Entry 9QR1 (X-ray diffraction, 0.98 A resolution); this record covers chains A and C of the 6 polymer chains in the assembly.

[Chain A]
Molecule: Methyl-coenzyme M reductase subunit alpha
Source organism: Candidatus Methanoperedens sp. BLZ2
Notes: EC 2.8.4.1
Reference sequence: A0A6A2FLY3 (A0A6A2FLY3_9EURY); residue numbers follow UniProt; this construct covers 1-562
Sequence (562 residues; each row starts with the number of its first residue):
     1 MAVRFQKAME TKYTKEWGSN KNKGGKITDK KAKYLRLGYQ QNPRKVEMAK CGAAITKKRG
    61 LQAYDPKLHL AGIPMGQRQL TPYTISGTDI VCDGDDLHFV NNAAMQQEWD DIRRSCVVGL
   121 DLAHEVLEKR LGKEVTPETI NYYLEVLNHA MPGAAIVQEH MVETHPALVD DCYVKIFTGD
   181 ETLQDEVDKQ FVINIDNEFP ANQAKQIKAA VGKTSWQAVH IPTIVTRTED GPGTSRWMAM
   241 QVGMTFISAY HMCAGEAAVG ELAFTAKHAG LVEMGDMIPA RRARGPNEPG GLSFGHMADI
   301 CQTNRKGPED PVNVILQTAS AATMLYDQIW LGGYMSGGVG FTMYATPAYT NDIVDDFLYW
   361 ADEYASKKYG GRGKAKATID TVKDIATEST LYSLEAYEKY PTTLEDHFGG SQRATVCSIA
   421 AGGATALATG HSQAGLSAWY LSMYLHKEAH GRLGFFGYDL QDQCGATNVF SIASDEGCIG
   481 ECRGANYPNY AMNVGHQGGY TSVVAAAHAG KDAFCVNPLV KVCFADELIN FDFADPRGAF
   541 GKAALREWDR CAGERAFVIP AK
Disordered / not traced: 1, 562
Modified positions: Cys-51 (S-hydroxycysteine; CSO); His-268 (N1-methylated histidine; MHS); Arg-282 (5-methyl-arginine; AGM); Trp-439 (6-hydroxytryptophan; TRX); Gly-457 (thioglycin; GL3); Asp-462 (didehydroaspartate; DYA); Cys-464 (S-methylcysteine; SMC)
Bound ions: factor 430 Ni: Gln-158 (together with 1-thioethanesulfonic acid); Na+: Arg-227, Glu-229 (shared with 2 residues of chain D)
Residues lining bound ligands:
  - 1-thioethanesulfonic acid (COM): Tyr-344, Phe-455, Phe-456, Gly-457
  - factor 430 (F43), molecule 1: Ala-155, Ile-156, Val-157, Gln-158, Met-161, Val-162, Met-240, Gln-241, Met-244, Ile-247, Ala-254, Gly-255
  - factor 430 (F43), molecule 2: Gly-337, Gly-338, Val-339, Gly-340, Phe-341, Thr-342, Met-343, Tyr-344, Phe-408, Gly-409, Gln-412, Gly-454, Phe-455
  - Coenzyme B (TP7), molecule 1: Arg-236, Lys-267, His-268
  - Coenzyme B (TP7), molecule 2: Arg-281, Arg-282, Leu-331, Met-335, Ser-336, Phe-341, Phe-455, Met-492, Asn-493, Val-494

[Chain C]
Molecule: coenzyme-B sulfoethylthiotransferase
Source organism: Candidatus Methanoperedens sp. BLZ2
Notes: EC 2.8.4.1
Reference sequence: A0A5E4HJB0 (A0A5E4HJB0_UNCAX); residue numbers follow UniProt; this construct covers 1-249
Sequence (249 residues; numbered 1 to 249; the number before each row is that of its first residue):
     1 MAYKPQYYPG STSVAKNRRK FMSDDVEKMR DISDEDLTAL LGHRAPGSDY PSTHPPLSEI
    61 GEPACPVREV VEPTPGAAAG DRMRYVQFAD SMYNGPAVPY WRSYHAAINF RGVDPGTLSG
   121 RQVNEMRERD MEEYAKRQSE TEITDWGLAG MRGCTVHGHS LRLQEDGVMF DMLDRRRLEG
   181 GVIVSDKDQV GVPIDRKVNL GKPMSEAEAA KRTTIYRVDN VAFRSDKEVI EHVQRVWELR
   241 TKYGFVPKA
Disordered / not traced: 1
Modified positions: His-159 (3(S)-methyl-histidine; A1I9G)
Residues lining bound ligands: factor 430 (F43): Leu-118, Ser-119, Gly-120, Arg-121, Cys-154, Thr-155, Val-156, His-157, Gly-158, His-159

[How chain A and chain C interact]
Contacting residue pairs (117; chain A residue first):
  Tyr-13(A) / Arg-162(C)
  Asp-29(A) / Arg-162(C)
  Lys-30(A) / Tyr-93(C)
  Lys-30(A) / Arg-162(C)
  Lys-30(A) / Leu-163(C)  hydrogen bond (backbone-backbone)
  Lys-30(A) / Arg-217(C)
  Lys-30(A) / Asp-219(C)  salt bridge
  Lys-31(A) / Arg-162(C)
  Lys-31(A) / Leu-163(C)
  Lys-31(A) / Gln-164(C)  hydrogen bond (side chain-backbone)
  Lys-31(A) / Glu-165(C)
  Lys-31(A) / Glu-206(C)  salt bridge
  Ala-32(A) / Arg-162(C)
  Ala-32(A) / Leu-163(C)  hydrogen bond (backbone-backbone)
  Ala-32(A) / Gln-164(C)
  Ala-32(A) / Glu-165(C)
  Lys-33(A) / Glu-165(C)  salt bridge
  Tyr-34(A) / Leu-161(C)
  Tyr-34(A) / Arg-162(C)  hydrogen bond (side chain-backbone)
  Tyr-34(A) / Gln-164(C)
  Tyr-34(A) / Phe-170(C)  hydrophobic
  Arg-36(A) / Phe-170(C)
  Arg-36(A) / Asp-171(C)  hydrogen bond (side chain-backbone)
  Arg-36(A) / Met-172(C)  hydrogen bond (side chain-backbone)
  Arg-36(A) / Asp-174(C)
  His-69(A) / Met-172(C)
  Leu-70(A) / Cys-154(C)  hydrophobic
  Leu-70(A) / Thr-155(C)
  Leu-70(A) / Leu-173(C)  hydrophobic
  Ile-73(A) / Met-172(C)
  Ile-73(A) / Leu-173(C)  hydrophobic
  Pro-74(A) / Met-172(C)
  Met-75(A) / Met-172(C)  hydrophobic
  Gln-77(A) / Phe-170(C)
  Gln-77(A) / Met-172(C)
  Arg-78(A) / His-157(C)  hydrogen bond
  Arg-78(A) / Leu-161(C)
  Arg-78(A) / Phe-170(C)
  Ile-379(A) / Trp-237(C)
  Ile-379(A) / Glu-238(C)
  Val-382(A) / Trp-237(C)  hydrophobic
  Lys-383(A) / Gln-234(C)
  Lys-383(A) / Trp-237(C)
  Thr-387(A) / Gln-234(C)  hydrogen bond
  Glu-388(A) / Arg-224(C)  salt bridge
  Leu-391(A) / Phe-223(C)  hydrophobic
  Leu-391(A) / Arg-224(C)
  Glu-395(A) / Val-218(C)
  Glu-395(A) / Arg-224(C)  salt bridge
  Glu-398(A) / Tyr-216(C)
  Glu-398(A) / Arg-217(C)  hydrogen bond (backbone-side chain)
  Glu-398(A) / Val-218(C)  hydrogen bond (side chain-backbone)
  Lys-399(A) / Val-218(C)
  Pro-401(A) / Tyr-93(C)
  Pro-401(A) / Arg-162(C)
  Leu-404(A) / Met-92(C)  hydrophobic
  Leu-404(A) / Tyr-93(C)
  Leu-404(A) / Ser-160(C)
  Glu-405(A) / Ser-160(C)
  Glu-405(A) / Leu-161(C)
  Glu-405(A) / Arg-162(C)  salt bridge
  Phe-408(A) / His-157(C)
  Phe-408(A) / His-159(C)
  Phe-408(A) / Ser-160(C)  hydrogen bond (backbone-side chain)
  Gly-409(A) / Ser-119(C)
  Gly-410(A) / Ser-119(C)  hydrogen bond (backbone-side chain)
  Arg-413(A) / Met-92(C)
  Arg-413(A) / His-159(C)
  Arg-413(A) / Ser-160(C)
  Ser-437(A) / Trp-237(C)  hydrogen bond (backbone-side chain)
  Leu-441(A) / Trp-237(C)
  Tyr-444(A) / Val-233(C)  hydrophobic
  Tyr-444(A) / Trp-237(C)
  Tyr-444(A) / Arg-240(C)  hydrogen bond
  Leu-445(A) / Phe-223(C)
  Leu-445(A) / Val-233(C)  hydrophobic
  Lys-447(A) / Tyr-100(C)
  Lys-447(A) / Tyr-104(C)
  Glu-448(A) / Tyr-8(C)  hydrogen bond
  Glu-448(A) / Arg-18(C)  hydrogen bond (backbone-side chain)
  Glu-448(A) / Trp-101(C)
  Glu-448(A) / Tyr-216(C)
  Glu-448(A) / Val-233(C)
  Ala-449(A) / Arg-18(C)
  Ala-449(A) / Tyr-216(C)  hydrogen bond (backbone-backbone)
  Ala-449(A) / Phe-223(C)  hydrophobic
  His-450(A) / Met-92(C)
  His-450(A) / Val-98(C)
  His-450(A) / Ile-215(C)
  Gly-451(A) / Arg-18(C)
  Gly-451(A) / Val-98(C)
  Gly-451(A) / Pro-99(C)
  Gly-451(A) / Tyr-100(C)  hydrogen bond (backbone-backbone)
  Arg-452(A) / Asp-90(C)  hydrogen bond (side chain-backbone)
  Arg-452(A) / Met-92(C)
  Arg-452(A) / Val-98(C)
  Arg-452(A) / Pro-99(C)
  Arg-452(A) / Tyr-100(C)
  Arg-452(A) / Ser-119(C)  hydrogen bond (side chain-backbone)
  Arg-452(A) / His-159(C)
  Arg-452(A) / Ile-215(C)
  Leu-453(A) / Tyr-100(C)
  Leu-453(A) / Ser-119(C)
  Gly-454(A) / Leu-118(C)
  Gly-454(A) / Ser-119(C)  hydrogen bond (backbone-backbone)
  Phe-456(A) / Gly-116(C)
  Phe-456(A) / Thr-117(C)
  Phe-456(A) / Leu-118(C)
  Asp-459(A) / Tyr-100(C)
  Gln-463(A) / Arg-240(C)  hydrogen bond
  Ala-466(A) / Trp-237(C)
  Ala-466(A) / Thr-241(C)
  Thr-467(A) / Arg-240(C)  hydrogen bond (side chain-backbone)
  Thr-467(A) / Gly-244(C)  hydrogen bond (side chain-backbone)
  Phe-470(A) / Thr-241(C)
  Phe-470(A) / Phe-245(C)
  Ser-471(A) / Gly-244(C)
Other interface residues (no listed pair), chain A (53 interface residues in all): Ala-71, Tyr-392, Phe-455
Other interface residues (no listed pair), chain C (50 interface residues in all): Gly-167, Val-190, Val-229, Ile-230, Tyr-243

[Summary]
53 residues of chain A face 50 of chain C across their interface; the contacts include 24 hydrogen bonds and 6
salt bridges. Polar contacts include Lys-30(A)/Asp-219(C), Lys-31(A)/Glu-206(C) and Lys-33(A)/Glu-165(C). One
factor 430 molecule is bound between chain A and chain C.
Chain A is Methyl-coenzyme M reductase subunit alpha and chain C is coenzyme-B sulfoethylthiotransferase, both
from Candidatus Methanoperedens sp. BLZ2; the structure, Methyl-coenzyme M reductase of ANME-2d Candidatus
Methanoperedens sp. BLZ2 from a bioreactor enrichment culture, was determined by X-ray diffraction (same
publication as 9QQT, 9QM5 and 9QR3).
